1W2B - chains 0 and Z of the 31 polymer chains in the assembly; structure by X-ray diffraction, 3.50 A resolution.

# Chain 0
Molecule: 23S RRNA
Source organism: Haloarcula marismortui
Sequence (2922 nucleotides; row label = number of the first residue in the row):
     2 UUGGCUACUA UGCCAGCUGG UGGAUUGCUC GGCUCAGGCG CUGAUGAAGG ACGUGCCAAG
    62 CUGCGAUAAG CCAUGGGGAG CCGCACGGAG GCGAAGAACC AUGGAUUUCC GAAUGAGAAU
   122 CUCUCUAACA AUUGCUUCGC GCAAUGAGGA ACCCCGAGAA CUGAAACAUC UCAGUAUCGG
   182 GAGGAACAGA AAACGCAAUG UGAUGUCGUU AGUAACCGCG AGUGAACGCG AUACAGCCCA
   242 AACCGAAGCC CUCACGGGCA AUGUGGUGUC AGGGCUACCU CUCAUCAGCC GACCGUCUCG
   302 ACGAAGUCUC UUGGAACAGA GCGUGAUACA GGGUGACAAC CCCGUACUCG AGACCAGUAC
   362 GACGUGCGGU AGUGCCAGAG UAGCGGGGGU UGGAUAUCCC UCGCGAAUAA CGCAGGCAUC
   422 GACUGCGAAG GCUAAACACA ACCUGAGACC GAUAGUGAAC AAGUAGUGUG AACGAACGCU
   482 GCAAAGUACC CUCAGAAGGG AGGCGAAAUA GAGCAUGAAA UCAGUUGGCG AUCGAGCGAC
   542 AGGGCAUACA AGGUCCCUCG ACGAAUGACC GACGCGCGAG CGUCCAGUAA GACUCACGGG
   602 AAGCCGAUGU UCUGUCGUAC GUUUUGAAAA ACGAGCCAGG GAGUGUGUCU GCAUGGCAAG
   662 UCUAACCGGA GUAUCCGGGG AGGCACAGGG AAACCGACAU GGCCGCAGGG CUUUGCCCGA
   722 GGGCCGCCGU CUUCAAGGGC GGGGAGCCAU GUGGACACGA CCCGAAUCCG GACGAUCUAC
   782 GCAUGGACAA GAUGAAGCGU GCCGAAAGGC ACGUGGAAGU CUGUUAGAGU UGGUGUCCUA
   842 CAAUACCCUC UCGUGAUCUA UGUGUAGGGG UGAAAGGCCC AUCGAGUCCG GCAACAGCUG
   902 GUUCCAAUCG AAACAUGUCG AAGCAUGACC UCCGCCGAGG UAGUCUGUGA GGUAGAGCGA
   962 CCGAUUGGUG UGUCCGCCUC CGAGAGGAGU CGGCACACCU GUCAAACUCC AAACUUACAG
  1022 ACGCCGUUUG ACGCGGGGAU UCCGGUGCGC GGGGUAAGCC UGUGUACCAG GAGGGGAACA
  1082 ACCCAGAGAU AGGUUAAGGU CCCCAAGUGU GGAUUAAGUG UAAUCCUCUG AAGGUGGUCU
  1142 CGAGCCCUAG ACAGCCGGGA GGUGAGCUUA GAAGCAGCUA CCCUCUAAGA AAAGCGUAAC
  1202 AGCUUACCGG CCGAGGUUUG AGGCGCCCAA AAUGAUCGGG ACUCAAAUCC ACCACCGAGA
  1262 CCUGUCCGUA CCACUCAUAC UGGUAAUCGA GUAGAUUGGC GCUCUAAUUG GAUGGAAGUA
  1322 GGGGUGAAAA CUCCUAUGGA CCGAUUAGUG ACGAAAAUCC UGGCCAUAGU AGCAGCGAUA
  1382 GUCGGGUGAG AACCCCGACG GCCUAAUGGA UAAGGGUUCC UCAGCACUGC UGAUCAGCUG
  1442 AGGGUUAGCC GGUCCUAAGU CAUACCGCAA CUCGACUAUG ACGAAAUGGG AAACGGGUUA
  1502 AUAUUCCCGU GCCACUAUGC AGUGAAAGUU GACGCCCUGG GGUCGAUCAC GCUGGGCAUU
  1562 CGCCCAGUCG AACCGUCCAA CUCCGUGGAA GCCGUAAUGG CAGGAAGCGG ACGAACGGCG
  1622 GCAUAGGGAA ACGUGAUUCA ACCUGGGGCC CAUGAAAAGA CGAGCAUAGU GUCCGUACCG
  1682 AGAACCGACA CAGGUGUCCA UGGCGGCGAA AGCCAAGGCC UGUCGGGAGC AACCAACGUU
  1742 AGGGAAUUCG GCAAGUUAGU CCCGUACCUU CGGAAGAAGG GAUGCCUGCU CCGGAACGGA
  1802 GCAGGUCGCA GUGACUCGGA AGCUCGGACU GUCUAGUAAC AACAUAGGUG ACCGCAAAUC
  1862 CGCAAGGACU CGUACGGUCA CUGAAUCCUG CCCAGUGCAG GUAUCUGAAC ACCUCGUACA
  1922 AGAGGACGAA GGACCUGUCA ACGGCGGGGG UAACUAUGAC CCUCUUAAGG UAGCGUAGUA
  1982 CCUUGCCGCA UCAGUAGCGG CUUGCAUGAA UGGAUUAACC AGAGCUUCAC UGUCCCAACG
  2042 UUGGGCCCGG UGAACUGUAC AUUCCAGUGC GGAGUCUGGA GACACCCAGG GGGAAGCGAA
  2102 GACCCUAUGG AGCUUUACUG CAGGCUGUCG CUGAGACGUG GUCGCCGAUG UGCAGCAUAG
  2162 GUAGGAGACA CUACACAGGU ACCCGCGCUA GCGGGCCACC GAGUCAACAG UGAAAUACUA
  2222 CCCGUCGGUG ACUGCGACUC UCACUCCGGG AGGAGGACAC CGAUAGCCGG GCAGUUUGAC
  2282 UGGGGCGGUA CGCGCUCGAA AAGAUAUCGA GCGCGCCCUA UGGCUAUCUC AGCCGGGACA
  2342 GAGACCCGGC GAAGAGUGCA AGAGCAAAAG AUAGCUUGAC AGUGUUCUUC CCAACGAGGA
  2402 ACGCUGACGC GAAAGCGUGG UCUAGCGAAC CAAUUAGCCU GCUUGAUGCG GGCAAUUGAU
  2462 GACAGAAAAG CUACCCUAGG GAUAACAGAG UCGUCACUCG CAAGAGCACA UAUCGACCGA
  2522 GUGGCUUGCU ACCUCGAUGU CGGUUCCCUC CAUCCUGCCC GUGCAGAAGC GGGCAAGGGU
  2582 GAGGUUGUUC GCCUAUUAAA GGAGGUCGUG AGCUGGGUUU AGACCGUCGU GAGACAGGUC
  2642 GGCUGCUAUC UACUGGGUGU GUAAUGGUGU CUGACAAGAA CGACCGUAUA GUACGAGAGG
  2702 AACUACGGUU GGUGGCCACU GGUGUACCGG UUGUUCGAGA GAGCACGUGC CGGGUAGCCA
  2762 CGCCACACGG GGUAAGAGCU GAACGCAUCU AAGCUCGAAA CCCACUUGGA AAAGAGACAC
  2822 CGCCGAGGUC CCGCGUACAA GACGCGGUCG AUAGACUCGG GGUGUGCGCG UCGAGGUAAC
  2882 GAGACGUUAA GCCCACGAGC ACUAACAGAC CAAAGCCAUC AU
Unresolved in the structure: 2-9, 126-127, 715, 971-998, 1560, 1952-1963, 2137-2236, 2339-2343, 2665-2666, 2915-2923
Bound ions: Mg2+ site 1 near G28 (its only coordinating residue here); Na+ site 1: C40, G41, C443; Na+ site 2: G56, A59, G61; Mg2+ site 2 near U115 (its only coordinating residue here); Na+ site 3 near C141 (its only coordinating residue here); Na+ site 4: U146, G147; Mg2+ site 3: C162, U2276; K+ site 1: C162, U163, U172; Mg2+ site 4: A166, G219; Na+ site 5 near A166 (its only coordinating residue here); Mg2+ site 5: A167, C168; Na+ site 6: C168, G2111; 54 more Na+ sites not listed; 84 more Mg2+ sites not listed; 1 more K+ sites not listed

# Chain Z
Name: Ribosomal protein L37E
Source organism: Haloarcula marismortui
UniProt: P32410 (RL37_HALMA); numbering as in UniProt (aligned over 1-56)
Amino-acid sequence (56 residues; row label = number of the first residue in the row):
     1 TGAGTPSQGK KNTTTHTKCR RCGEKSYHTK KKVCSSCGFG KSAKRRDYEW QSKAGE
Bound ions: Cd2+: Cys19, Cys22, Cys34, Cys37

# How chain 0 and chain Z interact
Contacting residue pairs (109; chain 0 residue first):
  A49(0) with Arg45(Z), base contact
  G50(0) with Arg21(Z), hydrogen bond to the base; Arg45(Z), sugar contact
  G51(0) with Cys22(Z), hydrogen bond to the sugar; Gly23(Z), sugar contact
  C111(0) with Arg20(Z), hydrogen bond to the sugar
  G112(0) with Arg20(Z), salt bridge to the phosphate; Arg21(Z), phosphate contact
  A113(0) with Arg21(Z), salt bridge to the phosphate; Phe39(Z), phosphate contact; Ala43(Z), phosphate contact
  A114(0) with Ala43(Z), phosphate contact
  A119(0) with Arg20(Z), base contact
  A120(0) with Thr14(Z), base contact; Thr17(Z), base contact; Lys18(Z), hydrogen bond to the sugar; Arg20(Z), salt bridge to the phosphate; Tyr27(Z), hydrogen bond to the phosphate; Thr29(Z), hydrogen bond to the base; Lys32(Z), salt bridge to the phosphate
  U121(0) with Lys18(Z), base contact; Cys19(Z), base contact; Arg20(Z), sugar contact; Gly23(Z), base contact
  A148(0) with Ala43(Z), sugar contact; Lys44(Z), salt bridge to the phosphate
  G149(0) with Lys44(Z), phosphate contact; Arg45(Z), hydrogen bond to the phosphate
  U178(0) with Glu49(Z), phosphate contact; Trp50(Z), phosphate contact; Ala54(Z), phosphate contact
  C179(0) with Tyr48(Z), phosphate contact; Glu49(Z), hydrogen bond to the phosphate
  G182(0) with Lys44(Z), salt bridge to the phosphate
  U470(0) with Thr15(Z), sugar contact; His16(Z), hydrogen bond to the sugar; Lys25(Z), phosphate contact
  G471(0) with His16(Z), hydrogen bond to the sugar; Lys25(Z), salt bridge to the phosphate; Ser26(Z), phosphate contact; Ser35(Z), hydrogen bond to the phosphate
  A472(0) with Ser26(Z), hydrogen bond to the phosphate; Ser35(Z), sugar contact; Ser36(Z), phosphate contact; Arg46(Z), hydrogen bond to the sugar
  A473(0) with Arg46(Z), salt bridge to the phosphate; Gln51(Z), hydrogen bond to the phosphate
  G771(0) with Trp50(Z), base contact
  G772(0) with Tyr48(Z), sugar contact; Trp50(Z), hydrogen bond to the sugar
  A773(0) with Arg46(Z), hydrogen bond to the sugar; Tyr48(Z), hydrogen bond to the phosphate; Trp50(Z), sugar contact
  C774(0) with Ser35(Z), phosphate contact; Arg46(Z), salt bridge to the phosphate
  G775(0) with His16(Z), salt bridge to the phosphate; Ser35(Z), phosphate contact
  A776(0) with His28(Z), salt bridge to the phosphate; Lys31(Z), salt bridge to the phosphate
  U777(0) with Lys11(Z), sugar contact; Asn12(Z), base contact; Thr13(Z), hydrogen bond to the base; Thr15(Z), base contact
  C778(0) with Ser7(Z), sugar contact; Lys11(Z), sugar contact
  U779(0) with Lys10(Z), salt bridge to the phosphate
  A843(0) with Thr5(Z), sugar contact
  U845(0) with Gly4(Z), phosphate contact; Thr5(Z), hydrogen bond to the phosphate; Pro6(Z), phosphate contact
  U862(0) with Asn12(Z), phosphate contact
  G863(0) with Lys30(Z), salt bridge to the phosphate
  U864(0) with Lys30(Z), salt bridge to the phosphate
  C881(0) with Lys11(Z), hydrogen bond to the sugar
  A882(0) with Ala3(Z), sugar contact; Gly4(Z), base contact
  C890(0) with Trp50(Z), hydrogen bond to the sugar
  G891(0) with Trp50(Z), sugar contact; Lys53(Z), salt bridge to the phosphate; Ala54(Z), phosphate contact
  G892(0) with Lys53(Z), salt bridge to the phosphate; Ala54(Z), hydrogen bond to the phosphate
  C893(0) with Lys53(Z), hydrogen bond to the phosphate
  A894(0) with Lys53(Z), salt bridge to the phosphate
  A1414(0) with Asn12(Z), hydrogen bond to the sugar
  G1415(0) with Asn12(Z), sugar contact; Thr14(Z), hydrogen bond to the phosphate
  U1473(0) with Lys41(Z), hydrogen bond to the sugar; Ser42(Z), hydrogen bond to the base; Lys44(Z), base contact
  C1687(0) with Gln8(Z), hydrogen bond to the sugar; Gly9(Z), hydrogen bond to the base; Lys11(Z), sugar contact
  G1688(0) with Thr5(Z), sugar contact; Gln8(Z), sugar contact
  G1694(0) with Thr5(Z), hydrogen bond to the base; Pro6(Z), base contact; Gly9(Z), base contact
  G1695(0) with Pro6(Z), hydrogen bond to the sugar; Gly9(Z), hydrogen bond to the base; Lys10(Z), sugar contact
  A1836(0) with Thr1(Z), hydrogen bond to the sugar; Gly2(Z), hydrogen bond to the sugar; Ala3(Z), sugar contact; Ser7(Z), base contact
  G1837(0) with Thr1(Z), hydrogen bond to the phosphate; Gly2(Z), base contact; Ala3(Z), hydrogen bond to the base; Gly4(Z), base contact
Interface residues without a listed pair, chain 0 (59 interface residues in all): A52, A152, A177, G181, G830, A844, A846, A1463, C1474, U1696
Interface residues without a listed pair, chain Z (49 interface residues in all): Gly40, Ser52, Glu56

# In short
The interface between chain 0 and chain Z involves 59 residues on one side and 49 on the other, with 36
hydrogen bonds and 18 salt bridges. Polar contacts include G50(0)-Arg21(Z), A120(0)-Thr29(Z) and
U777(0)-Thr13(Z). The Na+ site 1 is built by C40(0), G41(0) and C443(0).
Chain 0 is 23S RRNA and chain Z is Ribosomal protein L37E, both from Haloarcula marismortui; the structure,
Trigger Factor ribosome binding domain in complex with 50S, was determined by X-ray diffraction together with
1W26 from the same study.
